PDB entry 5FOZ | X-ray diffraction, 2.40 A resolution | chains A and B

# Chain A
Protein: Toxin
Source organism: Lysinibacillus sphaericus
UniProtKB: P06575 (BINA1_LYSSH); residue numbers follow UniProt; this construct covers 1-370
Amino-acid sequence (370 residues; row label = number of the first residue in the row):
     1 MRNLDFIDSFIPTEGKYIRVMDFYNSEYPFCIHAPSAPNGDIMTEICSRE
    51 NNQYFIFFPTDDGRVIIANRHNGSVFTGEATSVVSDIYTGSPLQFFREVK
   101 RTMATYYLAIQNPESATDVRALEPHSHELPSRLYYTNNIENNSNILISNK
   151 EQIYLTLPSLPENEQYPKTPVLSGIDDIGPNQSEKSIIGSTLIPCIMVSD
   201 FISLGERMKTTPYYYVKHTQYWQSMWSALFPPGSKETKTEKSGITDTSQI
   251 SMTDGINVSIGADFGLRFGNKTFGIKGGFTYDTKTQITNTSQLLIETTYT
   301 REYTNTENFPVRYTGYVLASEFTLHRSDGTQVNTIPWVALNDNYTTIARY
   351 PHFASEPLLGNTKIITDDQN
Unresolved in the structure: 1-3, 368-370
Disulfide bonds: C31-C47
Reported in the primary citation:
  - conformationally variable residues (loop rearrangement): M1 to F10, I110 to R120, D342

# Chain B
Protein: Larvicidal toxin protein
Source organism: Lysinibacillus sphaericus
UniProtKB: P10565 (BINB1_LYSSH); residue numbers follow UniProt; this construct covers 1-448
Amino-acid sequence (448 residues; each row starts with the number of its first residue):
     1 MCDSKDNSGVSEKCGKKFTNYPLNTTPTSLNYNLPEISKKFYNLKNKYSR
    51 NGYGLSKTEFPSSIENCPSNEYSIMYDNKDPRFLIRFLLDDGRYIIADRD
   101 DGEVFDEAPTYLDNNNHPIISRHYTGEERQKFEQVGSGDYITGEQFFQFY
   151 TQNKTRVLSNCRALDSRTILLSTAKIFPIYPPASETQLTAFVNSSFYAAA
   201 IPQLPQTSLLENIPEPTSLDDSGVLPKDAVRAVKGSALLPCIIVHDPNLN
   251 NSDKMKFNTYYLLEYKEYWHQLWSQIIPAHQTVKIQERTGISEVVQNSMI
   301 EDLNMYIGADFGMLFYFRSSGFKEQITRGLNRPLSQTTTQLGERVEEMEY
   351 YNSNDLDVRYVKYALAREFTLKRVNGEIVKNWVAVDYRLAGIQSYPNAPI
   401 TNPLTLTKHTIIRCENSYDGHIFKTPLIFKNGEVIVKTNEELIPKINQ
Unresolved in the structure: 1-29
Disulfide bonds: C67-C161
Reported in the primary citation:
  - conformationally variable residues (loop rearrangement): K175 to S184

# Interface between chain A and chain B
Residue-residue contacts (67; chain A residue first):
  L4(A) - N212(B)  hydrogen bond (backbone-side chain)
  D5(A) - N212(B)
  F6(A) - L209(B)  hydrophobic
  F6(A) - L210(B)
  I7(A) - L210(B)  hydrogen bond (backbone-backbone)
  I7(A) - E211(B)
  I7(A) - N212(B)
  I7(A) - I213(B)
  I7(A) - W269(B)  hydrophobic
  S9(A) - K234(B)  hydrogen bond
  S9(A) - E267(B)  hydrogen bond
  S9(A) - L389(B)
  I11(A) - R388(B)
  I11(A) - T438(B)
  P12(A) - N439(B)
  E14(A) - D310(B)
  E14(A) - R332(B)  salt bridge
  E14(A) - R388(B)  salt bridge
  D61(A) - E324(B)
  D61(A) - R328(B)  salt bridge
  D62(A) - E324(B)
  E98(A) - Q336(B)  hydrogen bond
  V99(A) - Q336(B)
  K100(A) - Q336(B)  hydrogen bond (backbone-backbone)
  K100(A) - T337(B)  hydrogen bond (backbone-side chain)
  K100(A) - Y418(B)
  R101(A) - Y418(B)
  T102(A) - S417(B)
  T102(A) - Y418(B)
  M103(A) - Y418(B)  hydrogen bond (backbone-backbone)
  M103(A) - D419(B)
  M103(A) - H421(B)
  M103(A) - L442(B)  hydrophobic
  A104(A) - I446(B)  hydrophobic
  N149(A) - N447(B)
  K150(A) - N447(B)
  Q152(A) - N447(B)
  A262(A) - Y140(B)
  D263(A) - Y140(B)
  G277(A) - R328(B)
  G278(A) - R328(B)
  T280(A) - N33(B)  hydrogen bond (backbone-side chain)
  Y281(A) - N31(B)
  Y281(A) - Y32(B)
  Y281(A) - N33(B)
  Y281(A) - R328(B)  hydrogen bond (side chain-backbone)
  Y281(A) - G329(B)
  K284(A) - N31(B)  hydrogen bond (side chain-backbone)
  K284(A) - N33(B)
  T285(A) - N33(B)  hydrogen bond (backbone-side chain)
  Q286(A) - N33(B)  hydrogen bond (side chain-backbone)
  Q286(A) - L34(B)
  Q286(A) - P35(B)
  N289(A) - Y94(B)  hydrogen bond
  N289(A) - Q134(B)
  N289(A) - V135(B)
  N289(A) - G136(B)  hydrogen bond (backbone-backbone)
  T290(A) - G136(B)  hydrogen bond (side chain-backbone)
  T290(A) - Y140(B)
  Q292(A) - S137(B)
  Q292(A) - G138(B)
  Q292(A) - Y140(B)
  I295(A) - I141(B)  hydrophobic
  T297(A) - I141(B)
  Y299(A) - I141(B)  hydrogen bond (side chain-backbone)
  I364(A) - I141(B)  hydrophobic
  I364(A) - T142(B)
Other interface residues (no listed pair), chain A (40 interface residues in all): T13, G63, S148, S291
Other interface residues (no listed pair), chain B (46 interface residues in all): P333, L334, L365, V434, V436, Q448

# Summary
40 residues of chain A face 46 of chain B across their interface; the contacts include 17 hydrogen bonds and 3
salt bridges. Among the polar pairs are E14(A)-R332(B), E14(A)-R388(B) and D61(A)-R328(B). The paper reports
conformational variability at M1(A), I110(A) and K175(B) among others.
Here chain A is Toxin and chain B is Larvicidal toxin protein, both from Lysinibacillus sphaericus. Entry 5FOZ
(De novo structure of the binary mosquito larvicide BinAB at pH 10) was determined by X-ray diffraction (same
publication as 5FOY).
